Entry 9CUP (electron microscopy, 3.40 A resolution); this record covers chains D and C.

[Chain D]
Protein: Probable multidrug resistance ABC transporter ATP-binding/permease protein YheH
From: Bacillus subtilis subsp. subtilis str. 168
Notes: EC 7.6.2.-
UniProtKB: O07549 (YHEH_BACSU); numbering as in UniProt (aligned over 1-673)
Chain sequence (681 residues; row label = number of the first residue in the row):
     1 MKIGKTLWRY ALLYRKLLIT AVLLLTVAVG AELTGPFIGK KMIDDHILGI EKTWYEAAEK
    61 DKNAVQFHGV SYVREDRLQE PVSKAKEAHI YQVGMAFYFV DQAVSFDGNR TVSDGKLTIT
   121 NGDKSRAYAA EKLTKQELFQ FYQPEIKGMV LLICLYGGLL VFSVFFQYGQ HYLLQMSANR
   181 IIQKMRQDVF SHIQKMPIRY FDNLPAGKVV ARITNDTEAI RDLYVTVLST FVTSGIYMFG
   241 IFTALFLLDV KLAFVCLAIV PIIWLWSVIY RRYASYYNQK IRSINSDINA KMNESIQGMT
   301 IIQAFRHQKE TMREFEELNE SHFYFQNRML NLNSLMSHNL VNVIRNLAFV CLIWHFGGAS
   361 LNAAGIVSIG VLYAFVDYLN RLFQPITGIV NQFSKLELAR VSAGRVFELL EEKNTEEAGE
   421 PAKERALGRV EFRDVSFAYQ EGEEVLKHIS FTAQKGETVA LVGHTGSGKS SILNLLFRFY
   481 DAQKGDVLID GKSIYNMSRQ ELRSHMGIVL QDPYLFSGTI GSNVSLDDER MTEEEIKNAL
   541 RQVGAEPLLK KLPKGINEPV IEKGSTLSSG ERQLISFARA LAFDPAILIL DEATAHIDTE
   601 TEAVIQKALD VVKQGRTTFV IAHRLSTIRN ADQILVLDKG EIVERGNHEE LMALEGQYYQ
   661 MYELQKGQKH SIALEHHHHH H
Disordered / not traced: 1, 670-681
Construct notes: expression tag (674-681)
UniProt features mapped onto this chain:
  - binding site (ATP): Gly463 to Ser470
Metal / ion sites: Mg2+: Glu592 (together with ATP)
Small-molecule neighbours:
  - ATP (adenosine-5'-triphosphate): Tyr439, Gln440, Glu443, Val445, Gly466, Ser467, Gly468, Lys469, Ser470, Ser471, Tyr480, Asp591, Glu592, Ile621
  - hoechst 33342 (HT1; 2'-(4-ethoxyphenyl)-5-(4-methyl-1-piperazinyl)-2,5'-bi-benzimidazole), molecule 1: Ala31, Glu32, Gly35, Tyr156, Leu160, Tyr237, Arg381, Gln384
  - hoechst 33342 (HT1), molecule 2: Gln326, Asn333, His338, Gln384

[Chain C]
Protein: Probable multidrug resistance ABC transporter ATP-binding/permease protein YheI
From: Bacillus subtilis subsp. subtilis str. 168
Notes: EC 7.6.2.-
UniProtKB: O07550 (YHEI_BACSU); numbering as in UniProt (aligned over 2-585)
Chain sequence (607 residues; row label = number of the first residue in the row; numbers below 1 keep their minus sign (Met-21 is residue -21)):
   -21 MGSSHHHHHH SSGLVPRGSH MLEFSVLKKL GWFFKAYWLR YTIAIVLLLA VNVIEMFPPK
    39 LLGNAIDDMK AGAFTAEGLL FYIGIFFVLT AAVYIMSYFW MHQLFGGANL MEKILRTKLM
    99 GHLLTMSPPF YEKNRTGDLM ARGTNDLQAV SLTTGFGILT LVDSTMFMMT IFLTMGFLIS
   159 WKLTFAAIIP LPVMAIAISL YGSKIHERFT EAQNAFGALN DRVLESVSGV RVIRAYVQET
   219 NDVRRFNEMT ADVYQKNMKV AFIDSLFEPT VKLLVGASYL IGLGYGAFLV FRNELTLGEL
   279 VSFNVYLGMM IWPMFAIGEL INVMQRGNAS LDRVNETLSY ETDVTDPKQP ADLKEPGDIV
   339 FSHVSFTYPS STSDNLQDIS FTVRKGQTVG IAGKTGSGKT TIIKQLLRQY PPGEGSITFS
   399 GVPIQQIPLD RLRGWIGYVP QDHLLFSRTV KENILYGKQD ATDKEVQQAI AEAHFEKDLH
   459 MLPSGLETMV GEKGVALSGG QKQRISIARA LMANPEILIL DDSLSAVDAK TEAAIIKNIR
   519 ENRKGKTTFI LTHRLSAVEH ADLILVMDGG VIAERGTHQE LLANNGWYRE QYERQQLFTA
   579 EEGGAGA
Disordered / not traced: -21 to 1, 579-585
Construct notes: expression tag (-21 to 1)
UniProt features mapped onto this chain:
  - binding site (ATP): Gly371 to Thr378
Small-molecule neighbours:
  - ATP (adenosine-5'-triphosphate): Glu110, Tyr346, Pro347, Ser349, Asn353, Lys372, Thr373, Gly374, Ser375, Gly376, Lys377, Thr378, Thr379, Gln419, Asp499, Asp500
  - hoechst 33342 (HT1; 2'-(4-ethoxyphenyl)-5-(4-methyl-1-piperazinyl)-2,5'-bi-benzimidazole), molecule 1: Phe83, Glu90, Gln126, Ser129, Leu130, Phe134, Leu137, Trp290
  - hoechst 33342 (HT1), molecule 2: Lys250, Val253, Gly254, Tyr257, Ile289, Trp290, Phe293, Glu297
What the authors report for this chain:
  - conformationally variable residues: His184
  - mutagenesis - D141A: decreased binding to hoechst 33342 (from molecular simulation)

[Interface between chain D and chain C]
Contacting residue pairs (214):
  Gly39(D) with Leu261(C)
  Met42(D) with Leu261(C), hydrophobic
  Ile43(D) with Leu278(C), hydrophobic
  His46(D) with Phe269(C)
  Ile47(D) with Ala265(C), hydrophobic; Val268(C), hydrophobic; Phe269(C), hydrophobic
  Leu48(D) with Leu275(C), hydrophobic
  Gln92(D) with Lys48(C)
  Gly94(D) with Ala49(C)
  Asn109(D) with Gly50(C); Ala51(C), hydrogen bond (side chain-backbone)
  Arg110(D) with Lys48(C), hydrogen bond (side chain-backbone); Gly50(C)
  Lys135(D) with Arg270(C)
  Leu138(D) with Asn271(C)
  Phe139(D) with Phe269(C)
  Tyr142(D) with Val268(C); Phe269(C), hydrophobic
  Ile146(D) with Phe266(C), hydrophobic
  Met149(D) with Ala265(C), hydrophobic; Phe266(C), hydrophobic; Phe269(C), hydrophobic
  Ile153(D) with Leu258(C), hydrophobic; Phe266(C), hydrophobic
  Tyr156(D) with Leu258(C), hydrophobic
  Gly157(D) with Leu258(C)
  Leu160(D) with Leu251(C), hydrophobic; Gly254(C); Ala255(C)
  Val164(D) with Pro247(C); Leu251(C), hydrophobic
  Gln167(D) with Lys250(C)
  Tyr168(D) with Phe240(C), hydrogen bond (side chain-backbone); Ser243(C); Leu244(C), hydrophobic; Pro247(C), hydrophobic
  His171(D) with Asp242(C), salt bridge; Ser243(C), hydrogen bond
  Tyr172(D) with Met236(C); Phe240(C), hydrophobic; Ser243(C), hydrogen bond (backbone-side chain)
  Gln175(D) with Met236(C); Ala239(C); Asp242(C), hydrogen bond
  Met176(D) with Tyr232(C); Met236(C), hydrophobic
  Asn179(D) with Tyr232(C); Asn235(C), hydrogen bond; Met236(C)
  Arg180(D) with Tyr232(C), hydrogen bond
  Gln183(D) with Ala229(C); Tyr232(C)
  Arg186(D) with Phe194(C); Phe224(C); Val231(C)
  Gln187(D) with Asn225(C)
  Phe190(D) with Asp220(C); Phe224(C), hydrophobic
  Ile193(D) with Arg212(C), hydrogen bond (backbone-side chain)
  Gln194(D) with Arg212(C); Glu217(C); Val221(C)
  Met196(D) with Arg212(C), hydrogen bond (backbone-side chain)
  Ile198(D) with Val208(C), hydrophobic; Arg209(C)
  Phe201(D) with Val205(C), hydrophobic; Val208(C), hydrophobic; Arg212(C)
  Asp202(D) with Arg209(C), salt bridge
  Ala206(D) with Leu202(C), hydrophobic
  Val209(D) with Val205(C), hydrophobic
  Val210(D) with Leu202(C), hydrophobic; Val205(C), hydrophobic
  Ile213(D) with Val201(C), hydrophobic
  Thr214(D) with Phe194(C); Leu197(C); Asn198(C), hydrogen bond
  Glu218(D) with Phe194(C)
  Arg221(D) with Asn235(C)
  Ile288(D) with Arg94(C)
  Asn289(D) with Met118(C); Thr122(C), hydrogen bond
  Lys291(D) with Arg426(C)
  Met292(D) with Leu97(C), hydrophobic; Leu101(C), hydrophobic; Met118(C), hydrophobic
  Asn293(D) with Thr114(C)
  Glu294(D) with Phe424(C); Ser425(C), hydrogen bond (side chain-backbone)
  Ser295(D) with Met98(C)
  Ile296(D) with Leu101(C), hydrophobic; Tyr109(C), hydrophobic; Thr114(C); Leu117(C), hydrophobic
  Gly298(D) with Leu422(C); Phe424(C)
  Met299(D) with Leu101(C); Leu102(C), hydrophobic; Tyr109(C), hydrogen bond
  Thr300(D) with Gln387(C); Tyr416(C)
  Ile301(D) with Pro418(C), hydrophobic; Leu422(C); Phe424(C), hydrophobic; Arg487(C)
  Ile302(D) with Phe424(C), hydrophobic
  Gln303(D) with Leu102(C); Met104(C), hydrogen bond (side chain-backbone); Arg411(C)
  Ala304(D) with Arg411(C)
  Phe305(D) with Tyr416(C); Tyr434(C); Gly435(C); Gln437(C); Arg487(C)
  Arg306(D) with Asp408(C), salt bridge; Gly412(C); Gln437(C)
  His307(D) with Arg426(C); Tyr434(C); Gln437(C)
  Gln308(D) with Leu102(C)
  Thr311(D) with Leu102(C)
  Met312(D) with Met98(C), hydrophobic; Gly99(C); Leu102(C), hydrophobic
  Glu314(D) with Arg426(C), salt bridge
  Phe315(D) with Arg94(C); Met98(C), hydrophobic
  Glu316(D) with Thr95(C), hydrogen bond
  Asn319(D) with Lys91(C); Arg94(C); Thr95(C)
  Glu320(D) with Lys91(C), salt bridge
  His322(D) with Glu90(C), salt bridge; Arg94(C), hydrogen bond
  Phe323(D) with Asn87(C); Leu88(C)
  Gln326(D) with Asn87(C); Glu90(C), hydrogen bond
  Asn327(D) with Asn87(C), hydrogen bond
  Leu330(D) with His80(C); Phe83(C), hydrophobic; Gly84(C)
  Asn331(D) with Tyr76(C), hydrogen bond
  Ser334(D) with Tyr76(C); Met79(C)
  Leu335(D) with Tyr72(C); Tyr76(C), hydrophobic
  Asn339(D) with Tyr72(C); Ser75(C); Met79(C)
  Asn342(D) with Glu33(C)
  Val343(D) with Thr68(C); Tyr72(C), hydrophobic
  Asn346(D) with Thr68(C), hydrogen bond
  Leu347(D) with Phe65(C), hydrophobic
  Val350(D) with Phe64(C), hydrophobic; Phe65(C), hydrophobic
  Ile353(D) with Leu40(C), hydrophobic; Ala43(C), hydrophobic; Met47(C); Leu57(C), hydrophobic; Phe64(C), hydrophobic
  Trp354(D) with Leu57(C), hydrophobic; Ile61(C), hydrophobic
  Phe356(D) with Met47(C)
  Gly357(D) with Met47(C); Phe52(C)
  Leu361(D) with Phe52(C)
  Ile369(D) with Ile44(C), hydrophobic; Leu275(C), hydrophobic
  Leu372(D) with Ile44(C), hydrophobic
  Tyr373(D) with Leu261(C); Asn282(C)
  Val376(D) with Leu40(C), hydrophobic; Asn282(C); Val283(C), hydrophobic
  Asp377(D) with Asn282(C)
  Glu416(D) with Arg212(C), salt bridge
  Asn474(D) with Arg209(C), hydrogen bond
  Phe477(D) with Ala213(C), hydrophobic
  Phe479(D) with Arg209(C)
  Gln500(D) with Val215(C); Glu217(C), hydrogen bond
  Arg503(D) with Arg212(C), hydrogen bond (side chain-backbone); Ala213(C); Val215(C)
  Ser504(D) with Val215(C)
  Met506(D) with Ala213(C)
  Ile508(D) with Ala213(C), hydrophobic; Tyr214(C), hydrogen bond (backbone-side chain)
  Leu510(D) with Arg209(C)
  Tyr514(D) with Gly207(C); Val210(C), hydrophobic
  Phe516(D) with Glu203(C); Ile211(C), hydrophobic
  Ser517(D) with Glu203(C), hydrogen bond (backbone-side chain)
  Leu526(D) with Gln216(C)
  Asp527(D) with Asn219(C), hydrogen bond (backbone-side chain)
  Asp528(D) with Gln216(C); Asn219(C), hydrogen bond (backbone-side chain)
  Glu529(D) with Arg222(C), salt bridge
  Arg530(D) with Asn219(C)
  Lys563(D) with Asp199(C), salt bridge
  Arg579(D) with Val210(C); Tyr214(C)
  Ala580(D) with Tyr214(C)
  Phe583(D) with Tyr214(C); Gln216(C)
  Leu664(D) with Thr577(C)
  Gly667(D) with Gln573(C)
  Gln668(D) with Thr577(C)
Also at the interface, not in a pair above, chain D (136 interface residues in all): Glu32, Val93, Phe97, Pro197, Asn215, Asn285, Gln297, Glu310, His338, Phe349, Gly358, Ser360, Ile366, Gly507, Val509
Also at the interface, not in a pair above, chain C (121 interface residues in all): Pro36, Thr53, Ala54, Ser105, Gly121, Ser204, Ser206, Arg223, Thr228, Glu246, Tyr257, Gly262, Glu272, Val279

[Overview]
136 residues of chain D and 121 residues of chain C are in contact; the contacts include 28 hydrogen bonds and
9 salt bridges. Among the polar pairs are His171(D)-Asp242(C), Asp202(D)-Arg209(C) and Arg306(D)-Asp408(C).
The paper reports that D141A of chain C reduces binding to hoechst 33342; conformational variability at
His184(C).
Chain D is Probable multidrug resistance ABC transporter ATP-binding/permease protein YheH and chain C is
Probable multidrug resistance ABC transporter ATP-binding/permease protein YheI, both from Bacillus subtilis
subsp. subtilis str. 168; the structure, BmrCD in inward-facing conformation bound to Hoechsts, was determined
by electron microscopy, deposited together with 9CUR and 9CUS.
